5LXQ - chains B and A; structure by X-ray diffraction, 3.33 A resolution.

[Chain B]
Protein: Protein tyrosine phosphatase type IVA 1
Organism: Mus musculus
Notes: EC 3.1.3.48
UniProt: Q63739 (TP4A1_MOUSE); residues 1-173 here = UniProt positions 1-173
Sequence (196 residues; numbered -22 to 173; the number before each row is that of its first residue; numbers below 1 keep their minus sign (Met-22 is residue -22)):
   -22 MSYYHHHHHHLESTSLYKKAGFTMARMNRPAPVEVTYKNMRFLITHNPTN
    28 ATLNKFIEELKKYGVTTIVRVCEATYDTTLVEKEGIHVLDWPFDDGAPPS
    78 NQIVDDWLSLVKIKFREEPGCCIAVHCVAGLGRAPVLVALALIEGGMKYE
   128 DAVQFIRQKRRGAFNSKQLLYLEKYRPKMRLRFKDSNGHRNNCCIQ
Disordered / not traced: -22 to 8, 160-173
Differences from the reference sequence: initiating methionine (-22); expression tag (-21 to 0)
UniProt features mapped onto this chain:
  - region: Gly97 to Phe132 (Interaction with ATF5)
  - active site: Asp72 (Proton donor), Cys104 (Phosphocysteine intermediate)
  - binding site (phosphate): Val105 to Arg110
  - binding site (substrate): Arg110
  - modified residue: Cys170 (Cysteine methyl ester)
  - lipidation: Cys170 (S-farnesyl cysteine)
Reported in the primary citation:
  - catalytic residues: Asp72, Cys104, Arg110 (citing earlier work)

[Chain A]
Protein: Metal transporter CNNM2
Organism: Mus musculus
UniProt: Q3TWN3 (CNNM2_MOUSE); numbering as in UniProt (aligned over 430-584)
Sequence (156 residues; each row starts with the number of its first residue):
   429 MEELNIIQGALELRTKTVEDVMTPLRDCFMITGEAILDFNTMSEIMESGY
   479 TRIPVFEGERSNIVDLLFVKDLAFVDPDDCTPLKTITKFYNHPLHFVFND
   529 TKLDAMLEEFKKGKSHLAIVQRVNNEGEGDPFYEVLGIVTLEDVIEEIIK
   579 SEILDE
Disordered / not traced: 579-584
Differences from the reference sequence: initiating methionine (429)
Residues lining bound ligands: ATP (adenosine-5'-triphosphate): Thr451, Asp455, Cys456, Phe457, Gly477, Tyr478, Thr479, Arg480, Ile481, Pro482, Ile566, Thr568, Glu570, Asp571
Reported in the primary citation:
  - binding site for ATP: Glu570, Asp571
  - mutagenesis - F526A, D528A, D528N, V551A, V551T, N553A, N553T: unchanged binding to Protein tyrosine phosphatase type IVA 1 (chain B)

[Chain B / chain A interface]
Residue-residue contacts - 19 pairs, chain B then chain A:
  Asp72(B) with Gly557(A); Asp558(A), hydrogen bond (side chain-backbone)
  Gly73(B) with Glu556(A); Asp558(A), hydrogen bond (backbone-side chain)
  Gly107(B) with Asp558(A); Pro559(A)
  Leu108(B) with Pro559(A)
  Gly109(B) with Asp558(A)
  Arg110(B) with Asp558(A), salt bridge
  Arg138(B) with Phe526(A); Asp528(A), salt bridge; Val551(A); Tyr561(A), hydrogen bond (backbone-side chain)
  Ala140(B) with Pro559(A)
  Phe141(B) with Asn553(A); Pro559(A)
  Asn142(B) with Gly557(A); Pro559(A)
  Gln145(B) with Asp558(A), hydrogen bond
Other interface residues (no listed pair), chain B (15 interface residues in all): Ala106, Arg137, Gly139, Lys144

[Summary]
Chain B and chain A form an interface of 15 and 9 residues respectively, with 4 hydrogen bonds and 2 salt
bridges. Among the polar pairs are Arg110(B)-Asp558(A), Arg138(B)-Asp528(A) and Asp72(B)-Asp558(A). The paper
reports catalytic residues Asp72(B), Cys104(B) and Arg110(B); F526A, D528A and D528N of chain A, among others,
leave binding to Protein tyrosine phosphatase type IVA 1 (chain B) unchanged; 7 substitutions were tested in
all.
Here chain B is Protein tyrosine phosphatase type IVA 1 and chain A is Metal transporter CNNM2, both from Mus
musculus. Entry 5LXQ (Structure of PRL-1 in complex with the Bateman domain of CNNM2) was determined by X-ray
diffraction (same publication as 5MMZ).
